6NB6 - chains H and L of the 7 polymer chains in the assembly; structure by electron microscopy, 4.20 A resolution (low resolution: residue-level contacts below are approximate; hydrogen-bond / salt-bridge calls are withheld).

== Chain H ==
Protein: S230 heavy chain
Source organism: Homo sapiens
Sequence (127 residues; numbered 1 to 127; the number before each row is that of its first residue):
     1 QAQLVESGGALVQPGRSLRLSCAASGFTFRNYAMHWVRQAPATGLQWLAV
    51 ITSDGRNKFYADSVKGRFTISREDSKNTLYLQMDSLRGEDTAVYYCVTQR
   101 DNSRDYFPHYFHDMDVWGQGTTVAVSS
Not modelled in the structure: 1, 125-127
Cystine bridges: Cys-22/Cys-96

== Chain L ==
Protein: S230 light chain
Source organism: Homo sapiens
Sequence (112 residues; row label = number of the first residue in the row):
     1 DVVLTQSPLSLPVTLGQPASISCRSSQSLVYSDGDTYLNWFQQRPGQSPR
    51 RLIYQVSNRDSGVPDRFSGSGSGTDFTLKISRVEAEDVGVYYCMQGSHWP
   101 PTFGQGTKVEIK
Not modelled in the structure: 1-2
Cystine bridges: Cys-23/Cys-93

== How chain H and chain L interact ==
Pairs across the interface (5; chain H residue first):
  Leu-45(H) / Phe-103(L)
  Trp-47(H) / Pro-101(L)
  Phe-111(H) / Gly-96(L)
  Trp-117(H) / Pro-49(L)
  Gly-118(H) / Ser-48(L)
Other interface residues (no listed pair), chain H (6 interface residues in all): Gln-119

== Summary ==
6 residues of chain H and 5 residues of chain L are in contact.
Chain H is S230 heavy chain and chain L is S230 light chain, both from Homo sapiens; the structure, SARS-CoV
complex with human neutralizing S230 antibody Fab fragment (state 1), was determined by electron microscopy
together with 6NB3, 6NB4, 6NB5, 6NB7 and 6NB8 from the same study.
